PDB entry 2CWT | X-ray diffraction, 1.82 A resolution | chains A and B

== Chain A (and B) ==
Name: Phenylethylamine oxidase
Source organism: Arthrobacter globiformis
Notes: EC 1.4.3.6; chain B of this document is another copy of the same molecule, construct and numbering; everything in this record applies to it too
UniProt: P46881 (PAOX_ARTGO); residue numbers follow UniProt; this construct covers 1-638
Sequence (638 residues; numbered 1 to 638; the number before each row is that of its first residue):
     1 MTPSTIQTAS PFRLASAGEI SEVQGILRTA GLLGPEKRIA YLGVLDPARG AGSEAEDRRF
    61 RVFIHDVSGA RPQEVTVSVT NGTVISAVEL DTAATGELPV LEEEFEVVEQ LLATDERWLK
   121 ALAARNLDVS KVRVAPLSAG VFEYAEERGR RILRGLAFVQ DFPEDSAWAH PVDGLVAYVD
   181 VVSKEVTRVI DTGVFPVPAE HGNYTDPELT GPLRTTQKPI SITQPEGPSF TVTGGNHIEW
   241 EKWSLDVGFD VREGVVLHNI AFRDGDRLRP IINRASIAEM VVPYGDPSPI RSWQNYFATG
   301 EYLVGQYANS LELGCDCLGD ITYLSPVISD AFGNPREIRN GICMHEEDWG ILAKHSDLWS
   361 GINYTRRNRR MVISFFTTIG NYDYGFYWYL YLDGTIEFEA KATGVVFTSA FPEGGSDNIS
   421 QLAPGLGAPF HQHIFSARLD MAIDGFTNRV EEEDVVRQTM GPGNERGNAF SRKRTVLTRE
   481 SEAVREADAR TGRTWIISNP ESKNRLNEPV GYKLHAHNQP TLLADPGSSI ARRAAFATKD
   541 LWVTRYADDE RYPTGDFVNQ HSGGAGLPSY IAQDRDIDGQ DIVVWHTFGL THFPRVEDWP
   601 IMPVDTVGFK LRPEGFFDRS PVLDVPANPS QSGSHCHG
Disordered / not traced: 1-8, 629-638
Construct notes: engineered mutation Ala-298 (Asp in P46881); modified residue (382)
Modified positions: Tyr-382 (5-(2-carboxy-2-aminoethyl)-2-hydroxy-1,4-benzoquinone; TPQ)
Bound ions: Cu ion: His-431, His-433, His-592
Swiss-Prot annotation at these positions:
  - active site: Tyr-382 (Schiff-base intermediate with substrate)
  - binding site (substrate): Tyr-296, Phe-297, Thr-299 to Tyr-307, Ile-379 to Tyr-384
  - binding site (Cu cation): His-431, His-433, His-592
  - modified residue: Tyr-382 (2',4',5'-topaquinone)
  - mutagenesis: Tyr-382 (Y382F: Loss of activity)

== Interface between chain A and chain B ==
Contacting residue pairs - 299 pairs, chain A then chain B:
  Arg-133(A) with Trp-359(B)
  Val-134(A) with Trp-359(B)
  Ala-135(A) with Trp-359(B)
  Glu-143(A) with Arg-466(B), salt bridge
  Tyr-144(A) with Arg-466(B), hydrogen bond
  Gln-160(A) with Trp-359(B), hydrogen bond (side chain-backbone); Ser-360(B)
  Pro-163(A) with Trp-359(B); Ser-360(B)
  Glu-164(A) with Ser-360(B); Ile-362(B)
  Asp-165(A) with Ser-360(B)
  Ala-167(A) with Trp-359(B), hydrophobic
  Trp-168(A) with Asp-357(B), hydrogen bond; Trp-359(B), hydrophobic
  Glu-200(A) with Arg-505(B), salt bridge
  Tyr-204(A) with His-355(B); Tyr-364(B), hydrophobic; Leu-623(B), hydrophobic
  Thr-205(A) with Tyr-364(B)
  Leu-209(A) with Arg-619(B); Leu-623(B), hydrophobic
  Thr-210(A) with Leu-623(B); Asp-624(B)
  Pro-212(A) with Asp-624(B)
  Leu-213(A) with Asp-624(B)
  Arg-214(A) with Glu-241(B), salt bridge; Lys-242(B); Leu-392(B); Pro-621(B), hydrogen bond (side chain-backbone); Val-622(B); Asp-624(B), salt bridge; Val-625(B); Pro-626(B)
  Thr-216(A) with Ser-229(B); Glu-241(B), hydrogen bond
  Gln-217(A) with Ser-229(B); Glu-241(B), hydrogen bond; Arg-369(B); Leu-392(B); Asn-628(B), hydrogen bond
  Lys-218(A) with Glu-226(B); Gly-227(B); Pro-228(B); Ser-229(B), hydrogen bond (backbone-side chain); Arg-369(B), hydrogen bond (backbone-side chain)
  Pro-219(A) with Gln-224(B); Glu-226(B)
  Ile-220(A) with Thr-223(B); Gln-224(B); Glu-347(B); Asp-348(B); Arg-369(B)
  Ser-221(A) with Ser-221(B); Ile-222(B); Thr-223(B), hydrogen bond (backbone-backbone)
  Ile-222(A) with Ser-221(B)
  Thr-223(A) with Ile-220(B); Ser-221(B), hydrogen bond (backbone-backbone)
  Gln-224(A) with Pro-219(B), hydrogen bond (side chain-backbone); Ile-220(B)
  Glu-226(A) with Lys-218(B); Pro-219(B)
  Gly-227(A) with Lys-218(B)
  Ser-229(A) with Thr-216(B), hydrogen bond (side chain-backbone); Gln-217(B); Lys-218(B), hydrogen bond (side chain-backbone)
  Glu-241(A) with Arg-214(B), salt bridge; Thr-216(B), hydrogen bond; Gln-217(B), hydrogen bond
  Lys-242(A) with Arg-214(B)
  Tyr-284(A) with Asn-468(B)
  Gly-285(A) with Asn-468(B); Ala-469(B); Phe-470(B), hydrogen bond (backbone-backbone)
  Asp-286(A) with Asn-468(B)
  Pro-287(A) with Gly-463(B); Ala-469(B)
  Ser-292(A) with Arg-466(B), hydrogen bond; Asn-468(B)
  Trp-293(A) with Arg-466(B)
  Asn-309(A) with Lys-354(B)
  Cys-315(A) with Ile-351(B); Thr-365(B); Arg-367(B), hydrogen bond (backbone-side chain)
  Asp-316(A) with Ile-351(B); Lys-354(B), salt bridge; Thr-365(B), hydrogen bond; Arg-367(B), hydrogen bond (backbone-side chain)
  Leu-318(A) with Asp-348(B); Arg-367(B)
  Asp-348(A) with Ile-220(B); Leu-318(B)
  Trp-349(A) with Trp-349(B), hydrophobic
  Ile-351(A) with Asp-316(B); Phe-376(B), hydrophobic; Tyr-387(B); Val-604(B)
  Leu-352(A) with Pro-603(B); Val-604(B), hydrogen bond (backbone-backbone)
  Ala-353(A) with Thr-403(B); Met-602(B)
  Lys-354(A) with Asn-309(B); Asp-316(B), salt bridge; Phe-376(B); Asp-383(B); Thr-403(B), hydrogen bond (backbone-side chain); Gly-404(B), hydrogen bond (backbone-backbone)
  His-355(A) with Tyr-204(B); Gly-380(B); Asn-381(B), hydrogen bond (side chain-backbone); Asp-383(B), salt bridge; Gly-404(B); Val-405(B); Ile-601(B)
  Ser-356(A) with Thr-378(B); Asp-383(B), hydrogen bond (backbone-side chain)
  Asp-357(A) with Trp-168(B), hydrogen bond
  Trp-359(A) with Arg-133(B); Val-134(B); Ala-135(B); Gln-160(B), hydrogen bond (backbone-side chain); Pro-163(B); Ala-167(B), hydrophobic; Trp-168(B), hydrophobic
  Ser-360(A) with Gln-160(B); Pro-163(B); Glu-164(B); Asp-165(B)
  Ile-362(A) with Glu-164(B)
  Tyr-364(A) with Tyr-204(B), hydrophobic; Thr-205(B); Ile-601(B), hydrophobic
  Thr-365(A) with Cys-315(B); Asp-316(B), hydrogen bond
  Arg-367(A) with Gly-314(B); Cys-315(B), hydrogen bond (side chain-backbone); Asp-316(B), hydrogen bond (side chain-backbone); Leu-318(B)
  Arg-369(A) with Lys-218(B), hydrogen bond (side chain-backbone); Ile-220(B)
  Phe-376(A) with Lys-354(B)
  Thr-378(A) with Ser-356(B)
  Gly-380(A) with His-355(B)
  Asn-381(A) with His-355(B), hydrogen bond (backbone-side chain)
  Asp-383(A) with Lys-354(B); His-355(B), salt bridge; Ser-356(B), hydrogen bond (side chain-backbone)
  Leu-392(A) with Arg-214(B); Gln-217(B)
  Thr-403(A) with Ala-353(B); Lys-354(B), hydrogen bond (side chain-backbone)
  Gly-404(A) with Lys-354(B), hydrogen bond (backbone-backbone); His-355(B)
  Val-405(A) with His-355(B)
  Asp-417(A) with Ser-471(B), hydrogen bond (backbone-side chain)
  Asn-418(A) with Gln-458(B), hydrogen bond; Ala-469(B); Phe-470(B), hydrogen bond (side chain-backbone)
  Gln-421(A) with Leu-506(B)
  Leu-422(A) with Leu-506(B)
  Ala-423(A) with Arg-505(B); Leu-506(B)
  Pro-424(A) with Arg-505(B); Leu-506(B)
  Phe-430(A) with Phe-470(B); Arg-472(B)
  His-431(A) with Phe-470(B)
  Gln-432(A) with Phe-470(B)
  Val-455(A) with Leu-523(B), hydrophobic; Phe-593(B), hydrophobic
  Arg-457(A) with Leu-523(B), hydrogen bond (side chain-backbone); Ala-524(B), hydrogen bond (side chain-backbone); Pro-526(B)
  Gln-458(A) with Asn-418(B)
  Thr-459(A) with Asp-525(B)
  Met-460(A) with Asp-525(B), hydrogen bond (backbone-side chain); Gly-527(B); Ser-528(B)
  Gly-463(A) with Pro-287(B)
  Arg-466(A) with Phe-142(B); Glu-143(B), salt bridge; Tyr-144(B), hydrogen bond; Ser-292(B), hydrogen bond; Trp-293(B); Ser-528(B)
  Gly-467(A) with Ala-524(B); Asp-525(B), hydrogen bond (backbone-backbone); Ser-528(B)
  Asn-468(A) with Tyr-284(B); Gly-285(B); Asp-286(B); Ser-292(B)
  Ala-469(A) with Gly-285(B); Pro-287(B); Asn-418(B)
  Phe-470(A) with Gly-285(B), hydrogen bond (backbone-backbone); Asn-418(B), hydrogen bond (backbone-side chain); Phe-430(B), hydrophobic; His-431(B); Leu-523(B), hydrophobic; Thr-591(B); Phe-593(B), hydrophobic
  Ser-471(A) with Asp-417(B), hydrogen bond (side chain-backbone); Phe-593(B)
  Arg-472(A) with Phe-430(B); Phe-593(B)
  Ala-487(A) with Arg-490(B), hydrogen bond (backbone-side chain)
  Asp-488(A) with Arg-490(B)
  Ala-489(A) with Ala-489(B), hydrophobic; Asn-518(B); Pro-520(B)
  Arg-490(A) with Asp-488(B), salt bridge; Ala-489(B); Arg-490(B); Pro-520(B)
  Gly-492(A) with Pro-520(B)
  Arg-505(A) with Glu-200(B), salt bridge; Ala-423(B); Pro-424(B)
  Leu-506(A) with Gln-421(B); Leu-422(B); Ala-423(B); Pro-424(B); Val-596(B), hydrophobic
  Asn-518(A) with Ala-489(B)
  Pro-520(A) with Ala-489(B); Arg-490(B); Gly-492(B)
  Leu-523(A) with Val-455(B), hydrophobic; Arg-457(B), hydrogen bond (backbone-side chain); Phe-470(B), hydrophobic
  Ala-524(A) with Arg-457(B), hydrogen bond (backbone-side chain); Gly-467(B)
  Asp-525(A) with Thr-459(B); Met-460(B), hydrogen bond (side chain-backbone); Gly-467(B), hydrogen bond (backbone-backbone)
  Pro-526(A) with Arg-457(B)
  Gly-527(A) with Met-460(B)
  Ser-528(A) with Met-460(B); Arg-466(B); Gly-467(B)
  Thr-591(A) with Phe-470(B)
  Phe-593(A) with Val-455(B), hydrophobic; Phe-470(B), hydrophobic; Ser-471(B); Arg-472(B)
  Arg-595(A) with Arg-612(B); Pro-613(B), hydrogen bond (side chain-backbone); Glu-614(B)
  Val-596(A) with Leu-506(B), hydrophobic; Phe-617(B); Asp-618(B); Arg-619(B); Ser-620(B)
  Glu-597(A) with Pro-613(B); Glu-614(B); Gly-615(B), hydrogen bond (side chain-backbone); Phe-616(B), hydrogen bond (side chain-backbone); Phe-617(B), hydrogen bond (side chain-backbone); Ser-620(B)
  Trp-599(A) with Arg-619(B); Ser-620(B), hydrogen bond (backbone-backbone)
  Pro-600(A) with Leu-623(B)
  Ile-601(A) with His-355(B); Tyr-364(B), hydrophobic; Leu-623(B), hydrophobic
  Met-602(A) with Ala-353(B)
  Pro-603(A) with Leu-352(B)
  Val-604(A) with Ile-351(B); Leu-352(B), hydrogen bond (backbone-backbone)
  Arg-612(A) with Arg-595(B)
  Pro-613(A) with Arg-595(B), hydrogen bond (backbone-side chain); Glu-597(B)
  Glu-614(A) with Arg-595(B); Glu-597(B)
  Gly-615(A) with Glu-597(B), hydrogen bond (backbone-side chain)
  Phe-616(A) with Glu-597(B), hydrogen bond (backbone-side chain)
  Phe-617(A) with Val-596(B); Glu-597(B), hydrogen bond (backbone-side chain)
  Asp-618(A) with Val-596(B)
  Arg-619(A) with Leu-209(B); Val-596(B); Trp-599(B)
  Ser-620(A) with Val-596(B); Glu-597(B); Trp-599(B), hydrogen bond (backbone-backbone)
  Pro-621(A) with Arg-214(B), hydrogen bond (backbone-side chain)
  Leu-623(A) with Leu-209(B); Thr-210(B); Pro-600(B); Ile-601(B), hydrophobic
  Asp-624(A) with Thr-210(B); Pro-212(B); Leu-213(B); Arg-214(B), salt bridge
  Val-625(A) with Arg-214(B); Gln-217(B)
  Pro-626(A) with Arg-214(B)
Also at the interface, not in a pair above, chain A (151 interface residues in all): Val-141, Phe-158, Tyr-178, Pro-225, Pro-228, Pro-289, Gly-314, Cys-317, Glu-346, Glu-347, Tyr-387, Asp-393, Lys-401, Glu-453, Asn-464, Glu-486, Thr-491, Asn-504, Leu-522, Asp-605, Val-622
Also at the interface, not in a pair above, chain B (151 interface residues in all): Glu-109, Phe-158, Pro-225, Pro-283, Pro-289, Cys-317, Glu-346, Asp-393, Gln-432, Glu-453, Asn-464, Thr-491, Asn-504, Leu-522, Ser-529, Asp-605

== Overview ==
The chain A/chain B interface involves 151 residues from each chain; the contacts include 65 hydrogen bonds
and 13 salt bridges. Among the polar pairs are Glu-143(A)/Arg-466(B), Glu-200(A)/Arg-505(B) and
Arg-214(A)/Glu-241(B).
Both chains are Phenylethylamine oxidase (Arthrobacter globiformis). Entry 2CWT (Catalytic base deletion in
copper amine oxidase from arthrobacter globiformis) was determined by X-ray diffraction (same publication as
2CWU and 2CWV).
